2JMN - chains A and B; structure by solution NMR.

Chain A:
Protein: Insulin A chain
Source organism: Homo sapiens
UniProt: P01308 (INS_HUMAN); residues 1-21 here correspond to UniProt positions 90-110 (UniProt number = residue number + 89)
Sequence (21 residues; each row starts with the number of its first residue):
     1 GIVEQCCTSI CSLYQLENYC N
Disulfides: C6-C11

Chain B:
Protein: Insulin B chain
Source organism: Homo sapiens
UniProt: P01308 (INS_HUMAN); residues 1-30 here correspond to UniProt positions 25-54 (UniProt number = residue number + 24)
Sequence (30 residues; each row starts with the number of its first residue):
     1 FVNQHLCGSD LVEALYLVCG ERGFFYTKPT
Sequence notes: engineered mutation D10 (His34 in P01308), K28 (Pro52 in P01308), P29 (Lys53 in P01308)

Interface between chain A and chain B:
Pairs across the interface - 34 pairs, chain A then chain B:
  I2(A) - L11(B)
  V3(A) - L11(B)
  V3(A) - Y26(B)
  V3(A) - T27(B)
  V3(A) - P29(B)
  C6(A) - H5(B)
  C6(A) - L6(B)
  C6(A) - L11(B)
  C7(A) - H5(B)
  C7(A) - L6(B)
  C7(A) - C7(B)  disulfide
  T8(A) - H5(B)
  S9(A) - H5(B)
  I10(A) - N3(B)
  I10(A) - Q4(B)
  I10(A) - H5(B)
  C11(A) - Q4(B)
  L13(A) - V18(B)
  L16(A) - L6(B)
  L16(A) - A14(B)
  L16(A) - L15(B)
  L16(A) - V18(B)
  E17(A) - V18(B)
  Y19(A) - L15(B)
  Y19(A) - F24(B)
  Y19(A) - F25(B)
  C20(A) - C19(B)  disulfide
  C20(A) - R22(B)
  C20(A) - G23(B)
  C20(A) - F24(B)
  C20(A) - F25(B)
  N21(A) - R22(B)
  N21(A) - G23(B)
  N21(A) - F25(B)
Other interface residues (no listed pair), chain B (19 interface residues in all): F1, K28
Cross-chain cystine bridges: C7(A)-C7(B), C20(A)-C19(B)

Overview:
Chain A and chain B form an interface of 14 and 19 residues respectively, with 2 disulfide bonds.
Here chain A is Insulin A chain and chain B is Insulin B chain, both from Homo sapiens. Entry 2JMN (NMR
structure of human insulin mutant His-B10-Asp, Pro-B28-Lys, Lys-B29-Pro, 20 structures) was determined by
solution NMR together with 1VKT from the same study.
